PDB entry 7D73 | electron microscopy, 3.00 A resolution | chains B and F of the 12 polymer chains in the assembly

== Chain B ==
Name: Mannose-1-phosphate guanyltransferase alpha
Source organism: Homo sapiens
Reference sequence: Q96IJ6 (GMPPA_HUMAN); numbering as in UniProt (aligned over 1-420)
Sequence (420 residues; each row starts with the number of its first residue):
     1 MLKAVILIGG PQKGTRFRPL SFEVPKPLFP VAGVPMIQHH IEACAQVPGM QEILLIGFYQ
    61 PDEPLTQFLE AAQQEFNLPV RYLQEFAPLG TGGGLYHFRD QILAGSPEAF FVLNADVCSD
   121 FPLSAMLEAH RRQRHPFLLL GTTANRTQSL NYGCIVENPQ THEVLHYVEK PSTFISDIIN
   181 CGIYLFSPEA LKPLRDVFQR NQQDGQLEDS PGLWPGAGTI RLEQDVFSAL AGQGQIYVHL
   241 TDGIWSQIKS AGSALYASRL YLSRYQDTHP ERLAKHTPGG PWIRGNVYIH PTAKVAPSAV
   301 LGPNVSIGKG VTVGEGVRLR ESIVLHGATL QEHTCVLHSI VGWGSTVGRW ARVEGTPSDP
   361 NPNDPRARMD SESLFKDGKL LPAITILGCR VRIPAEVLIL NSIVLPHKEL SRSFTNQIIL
Not modelled in the structure: 204-217
Curated features (UniProtKB/Swiss-Prot):
  - region: Thr356 to Ile384 (C-loop)
  - binding site (GDP-alpha-D-mannose): Glu85, Gln247
  - natural variant: Gly182 (G182D: In AAMR), Thr334 (T334M: In AAMR; T334P: In AAMR), Arg390 (R390P: In AAMR), Asn401 (N401T: In AAMR)
  - mutagenesis: Glu85 (E85K: Reduces GDP-alpha-D-mannose binding affinity but does not affect assembly of GMPPA-GMPPB complex; when associated with A-247 ...), Arg99 (R99E: Does not disrupt the interaction with GMPPB or other GMPPA molecules), Asp100 (D100R: Does not disrupt the interaction with GMPPB or other GMPPA molecules), Gln247 (Q247A: Reduces GDP-alpha-D-mannose binding affinity but does not affect assembly of GMPPA-GMPPB complex; when associated with K-85 ...), Arg318 (R318E: Disrupts the interaction with GMPPB and other GMPPA molecules), Trp350 (W350A: Disrupts the interaction with GMPPB and other GMPPA molecules and reduces the efficiency of GMPPB allosteric inhibition; when associated with A-352), Arg352 (R352A: Disrupts the interaction with GMPPB and other GMPPA molecules and reduces the efficiency of GMPPB allosteric inhibition; when associated with A-350), Pro362 to Pro365 (Reduces the interaction with GMPPB and decreases efficiency of GMPPB inhibition), Glu372 (E372A: Reduces the efficiency of GMPPB allosteric inhibition; E372R: Disrupts the interaction with other GMPPA molecules slightly but not with GMPPB), Glu396 (E396R: Disrupts the interaction with other GMPPA molecules but not with GMPPB), Lys408 (K408E: Does not disrupt the interaction with GMPPB or other GMPPA molecules)
Ligand contacts: GTP (guanosine-5'-triphosphate): Leu7, Ile8, Gly9, Lys13, Ile56, Gly57, Phe58, Glu85, Pro88, Leu89, Gly90, Thr91, Asn114, Ala115, Asp116, Glu169, Lys170, Glu223, Gln224

== Chain F ==
Name: Mannose-1-phosphate guanyltransferase beta
Source organism: Homo sapiens
Notes: EC 2.7.7.13
Reference sequence: Q9Y5P6 (GMPPB_HUMAN); residue numbers follow UniProt; this construct covers 1-360
Sequence (360 residues; each row starts with the number of its first residue):
     1 MKALILVGGY GTRLRPLTLS TPKPLVDFCN KPILLHQVEA LAAAGVDHVI LAVSYMSQVL
    61 EKEMKAQEQR LGIRISMSHE EEPLGTAGPL ALARDLLSET ADPFFVLNSD VICDFPFQAM
   121 VQFHRHHGQE GSILVTKVEE PSKYGVVVCE ADTGRIHRFV EKPQVFVSNK INAGMYILSP
   181 AVLQRIQLQP TSIEKEVFPI MAKEGQLYAM ELQGFWMDIG QPKDFLTGMC LFLQSLRQKQ
   241 PERLCSGPGI VGNVLVDPSA RIGQNCSIGP NVSLGPGVVV EDGVCIRRCT VLRDARIRSH
   301 SWLESCIVGW RCRVGQWVRM ENVTVLGEDV IVNDELYLNG ASVLPHKSIG ESVPEPRIIM
Not modelled in the structure: 148-157
Curated features (UniProtKB/Swiss-Prot):
  - active site: Lys162
  - binding site (GDP-alpha-D-mannose): Asp110, Asp218
  - binding site (Mg(2+)): Asp110, Asp218
  - natural variant: Pro22 (P22S: In MDDGC14), Asp27 (D27H: In MDDGC14), Pro32 (P32L: In MDDGB14; P32S: In MDDGC14), Ser132 (S132C: In MDDGC14), Arg185 (R185C: In MDDGB14), Ile219 (I219T: In MDDGC14), Pro241 (P241S: In MDDGC14), Val254 (V254M: In MDDGC14), Arg287 (R287Q: In MDDGB14 and MDDGC14; R287W: In MDDGC14), Arg293 (R293W: In MDDGC14), Val318 (V318A: In MDDGC14), Asn322 (N322K: In MDDGC14), 4 further natural variant entries in UniProt
  - mutagenesis: Ile193 (I193T: Reduces enzymatic activity), Asp218 (D218A: Reduces GDP-alpha-D-mannose binding affinity and inhibits catalytic activity but does not affect assembly of GMPPA-GMPPB complex ...), Cys266 (C266Y: Reduces interaction with GMPPB but not with GMPPA), Arg287 (R287E: Disrupts interaction with other GMPPB molecules but not with GMPPA), Leu303 (L303F: Reduces interaction with GMPPB but not with GMPPA), Glu335 (E335R: Disrupted interaction with GMPPA and other GMPPB molecules), Leu344 to Lys347 (Does not disrupt the interaction with GMPPA or other GMPPB molecules), Ile358 to Met360 (Reduced efficiency of allosteric inhibition by GMPPA but interaction with GMPPA or other GMPPB molecules is not disrupted)
Ligand contacts: GTP (guanosine-5'-triphosphate): Leu6, Val7, Gly8, Gly9, Tyr10, Gly11, Thr12, Arg13, Lys23, Ala52, Val53, Ser54, Glu80, Pro83, Leu84, Gly85, Thr86, Pro89, Asn108, Ser109, Asp110

== Interface between chain B and chain F ==
Contacting residue pairs (31; chain B residue first):
  Val300(B) - Trp317(F)  hydrophobic
  Glu315(B) - Asn265(F)
  Gly316(B) - His300(F)
  Gly316(B) - Trp317(F)  hydrogen bond (backbone-side chain)
  Arg318(B) - Trp317(F)
  Arg318(B) - Glu335(F)  salt bridge
  Arg320(B) - Glu335(F)  salt bridge
  His333(B) - Asn265(F)
  His333(B) - His300(F)  hydrogen bond
  Cys335(B) - Trp317(F)  hydrophobic
  Cys335(B) - Glu335(F)
  Leu337(B) - Glu335(F)
  Trp350(B) - Ser267(F)
  Trp350(B) - Gly283(F)  hydrogen bond (side chain-backbone)
  Trp350(B) - Val284(F)
  Trp350(B) - Cys285(F)
  Trp350(B) - Ser301(F)  hydrogen bond (side chain-backbone)
  Trp350(B) - Trp302(F)
  Trp350(B) - Arg319(F)  hydrogen bond (backbone-side chain)
  Arg352(B) - Trp317(F)  hydrogen bond (side chain-backbone)
  Arg352(B) - Arg319(F)
  Arg352(B) - Glu335(F)  hydrogen bond (side chain-backbone)
  Arg352(B) - Leu336(F)  hydrogen bond (side chain-backbone)
  Arg352(B) - Tyr337(F)
  Glu396(B) - Arg287(F)  salt bridge
  Glu396(B) - Trp302(F)
  Glu396(B) - Arg319(F)  hydrogen bond (backbone-side chain)
  Val397(B) - Arg319(F)
  Leu398(B) - Arg319(F)
  Leu398(B) - Tyr337(F)
  Leu400(B) - Tyr337(F)  hydrophobic
Other interface residues (no listed pair), chain B (17 interface residues in all): Val317, Thr334, Ser413
Other interface residues (no listed pair), chain F (17 interface residues in all): Cys266, Ser352, Pro354

== Summary ==
The chain B/chain F interface involves 17 residues from each chain, with 9 hydrogen bonds and 3 salt bridges.
Polar pairs include Arg318(B)-Glu335(F), Arg320(B)-Glu335(F) and Glu396(B)-Arg287(F). Chain B binds GTP. Bound
to chain F: GTP.
Here chain B is Mannose-1-phosphate guanyltransferase alpha and chain F is Mannose-1-phosphate
guanyltransferase beta, both from Homo sapiens. Entry 7D73 (Cryo-EM structure of GMPPA/GMPPB complex bound to
GTP (State I)) was determined by electron microscopy together with 7D74 and 7D72 from the same study.
